7VZR - chains A and H of the 12 polymer chains in the assembly; structure by electron microscopy, 2.22 A resolution.

== Chain A ==
Molecule: Photosynthetic reaction center subunit M
From: Chloracidobacterium thermophilum B
UniProt: G2LDR8 (G2LDR8_CHLTF); residue numbers follow UniProt; this construct covers 1-865
Chain sequence (865 residues; numbered 1 to 865; the number before each row is that of its first residue):
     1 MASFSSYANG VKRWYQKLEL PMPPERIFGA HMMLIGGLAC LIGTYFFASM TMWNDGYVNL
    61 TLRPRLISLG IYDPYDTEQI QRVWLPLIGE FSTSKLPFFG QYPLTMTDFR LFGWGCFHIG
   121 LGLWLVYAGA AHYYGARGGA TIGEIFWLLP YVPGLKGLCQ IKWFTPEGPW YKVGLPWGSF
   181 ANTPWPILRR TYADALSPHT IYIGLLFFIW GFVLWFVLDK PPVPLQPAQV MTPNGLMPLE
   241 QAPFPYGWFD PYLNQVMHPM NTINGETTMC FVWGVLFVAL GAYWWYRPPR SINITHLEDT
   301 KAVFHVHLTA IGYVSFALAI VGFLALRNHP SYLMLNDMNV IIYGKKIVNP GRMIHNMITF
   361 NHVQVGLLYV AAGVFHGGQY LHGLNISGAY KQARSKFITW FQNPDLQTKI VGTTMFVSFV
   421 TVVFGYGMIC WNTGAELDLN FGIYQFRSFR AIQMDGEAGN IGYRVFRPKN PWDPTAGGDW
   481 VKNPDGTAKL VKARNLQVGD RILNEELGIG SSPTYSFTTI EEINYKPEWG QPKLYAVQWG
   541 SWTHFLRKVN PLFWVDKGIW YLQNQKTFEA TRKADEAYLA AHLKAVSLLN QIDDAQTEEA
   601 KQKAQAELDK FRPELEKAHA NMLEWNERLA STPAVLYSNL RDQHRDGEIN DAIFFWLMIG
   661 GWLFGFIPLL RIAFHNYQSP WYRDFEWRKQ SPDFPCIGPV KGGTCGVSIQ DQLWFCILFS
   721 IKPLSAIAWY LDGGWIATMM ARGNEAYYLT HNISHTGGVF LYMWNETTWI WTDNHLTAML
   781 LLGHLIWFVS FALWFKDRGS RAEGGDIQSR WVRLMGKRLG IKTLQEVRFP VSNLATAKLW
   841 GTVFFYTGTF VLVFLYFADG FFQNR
Not modelled in the structure: 1-11
Metal / ion sites: bacteriochlorophyll a Mg near E266 (its only coordinating residue here); 4Fe-4S cluster Fe: C705 (shared with 2 residues of chain a); Ca2+: D732, E766, Y856, D859, G860; Zn ion near H784 (its only coordinating residue here)
Small-molecule neighbours:
  - 2GO ([methyl 9-acetyl-14-ethyl-20-hydroxy-4,8,13,18-tetramethyl-3-{3-oxo-3-[(3,7,11,15-tetramethylhexadec-2-en-1-yl)oxy]propyl}-3,4,20,21-tetradehydrophorbine-21-carboxylatato(2-)-kappa~4~N~23~,N~24~,N~25~,N~26~]zinc), molecule 1: V422, Y426, I429, L657, G661, F664, I721, K722, P723, S725, A726, W729, I736, V759, M763, W764, T767, I770, L780, H784, W787, F845, T849, L852, V853, Y856
  - 2GO, molecule 2: F760, M763, W764
  - 84Q ([(2S)-2-[2-azanylethoxy(oxidanyl)phosphoryl]oxy-2-(13-methyltetradecanoyloxy)ethyl] 13-methyltetradecanoate): H258, M260, N261, M269, W273, A317, L318, V321, G322, A325, L326, I358, H362, A634, D642
  - 85I ([(2R)-2-[2-(methylamino)ethoxy-oxidanyl-phosphoryl]oxy-2-(13-methyltetradecanoyloxy)ethyl] 13-methyltetradecanoate), molecule 1: K12, W14, V789, P830, V831, S832, N833, T836, W840, F844
  - 85I, molecule 2: Y313, F316, I320, F323, L324, R327, R352, T359, V363, L552, L636, Y637, S638, R645, F655, M658, I659, W662, L663, F666, I727, Y730, L731, G733, F861, Q863
  - 85I, molecule 3: G412, M415, F416, F419
  - 85I, molecule 4: V789, A792, L793, R801, Q808, W811, F829, P830, V831, S832, W840, F844
  - 85N ([(2S)-2-[[(1R)-1,2-bis(13-methyltetradecanoyloxy)ethoxy]methyl]-3-oxidanyl-3-oxidanylidene-propyl]-trimethyl-azanium), molecule 1: W431, F441, I443, Y444, F446, G540
  - 85N, molecule 2: W811, V812, M815, T823, L824, E826, V827, R828, F829
  - bacteriochlorophyll a (BCL), molecule 1: L18, L20, M22, R26, I27, A30, H31, M33, L34, G37, C40, L41, T44, V126, Y133, T300, V303, F304, H307, L308, I311
  - bacteriochlorophyll a (BCL), molecule 2: P24, I27, F28, H31, M32, I35, L121, L125, F180, I187, L188, R189, R190, T191, Y192, A195, P198, H199, Y202, I203, L205, L206, I209
  - bacteriochlorophyll a (BCL), molecule 3: F28, M32, W124, L125, Y127, A128, A131, H132, V173, G174, L175, P176, F180, T183, W185, Y202
  - bacteriochlorophyll a (BCL), molecule 4: L38, L41, I42, Y45, T61, L62, I311, S315, L318, I358, N361, H362, V365, Y369
  - bacteriochlorophyll a (BCL), molecule 5: Y45, Y57, V58, T61, L62, M357, I358, F360, N361, Q364, L368, V843, Y846, T847, F850, V851, V853, F854, F857
  - bacteriochlorophyll a (BCL), molecule 6: P64, R65, S68, F207, M260, N261, T262, I263, G265, E266, M269, C270, W273, F277, L318, A325, L326, H329, S331, Y332
  - bacteriochlorophyll a (BCL), molecule 7: Y192, A193, A195, L196, H199, T200, I203, L206, I209, W210, P289, I294, L297, E298, V303, V306, H307, A310, I311
  - bacteriochlorophyll a (BCL), molecule 8: H296, L297, A302, H305, V306, T309, A310, Y313, F316, A317, V370, V374, G377, G378, Y380, L381, F397, I398, F401, L669, L670, A673, F674
  - chlorophyll a (CLA), molecule 1: Y15, Q16, K17, L18, E19, L20, F304, L308, L368, Y369, A372, F375, H376, Q379, Q710, L713, W714, I717
  - chlorophyll a (CLA), molecule 2: I35, L38, A39, I42, F46, L62, R65, L66, L69, I71, W114, F117, H118, L121, L125, I203, L206, F207, W210, V213, F277, I311, V314, L318
  - chlorophyll a (CLA), molecule 3: G56, Y57, V58, I342, Y343, H775, A778, M779, L782, V851, F854
  - chlorophyll a (CLA), molecule 4: M415, S418, F419, V422, V423, Y426, F664, I667, R671, F715, L718, F719
  - chlorophyll a (CLA), molecule 5: V422, V423, Y426, G427, C430, T433, G434, L439, F441, F664, L718, F719, K722, M739, V759, F760, M763, W787, F845
  - chlorophyll a (CLA), molecule 6: L439, N440, F441
  - chlorophyll a (CLA), molecule 7: A778, L781, L782, H784, L785, W787, F788, F791
  - chlorophyll a (CLA), molecule 8: L785, F788, V789, F791, A792, F795, D797, S800, R801, G804, G805, Q808
  - lycopene (LYC): H31, L34, I35, L38, L41, Y45, V58, Y192, H199, H307
  - 4Fe-4S cluster (SF4): P695, C696, G698, P699, T704, C705, K796, L834
From the paper describing this entry:
  - 2GO coordination: H784
  - Ca2+ coordination: D732, D859

== Chain H ==
Molecule: undefined polypeptide
From: Chloracidobacterium thermophilum
Chain sequence (19 residues; numbered 1 to 19; the number before each row is that of its first residue; X marks 19 residues of unknown identity (built as UNK)):
     1 XXXXXXXXXX XXXXXXXXX
Small-molecule neighbours: chlorophyll a (CLA): UNK_3, UNK_4, UNK_5, UNK_6

== Chain A / chain H interface ==
Interface residues of chain A (facing chain H), 11 residues: N440, F441, G442, R464, F466, W480, T487, A488, T514, S516, F517

== In short ==
No residue of chain A is in contact with chain H. One chlorophyll a molecule is bound between chain A and
chain H. The paper reports Ca2+ coordination by D732(A) and D859(A); 2GO coordination by H784(A).
Chain A is Photosynthetic reaction center subunit M (Chloracidobacterium thermophilum B) and chain H is
undefined polypeptide (Chloracidobacterium thermophilum); the structure, Structure of the Acidobacteria
homodimeric reaction center bound with cytochrome c (the smaller form), was determined by electron microscopy
(same publication as 7VZG).
